PDB entry 3VLC | X-ray diffraction, 4.50 A resolution (low resolution: residue-level contacts below are approximate; hydrogen-bond / salt-bridge calls are withheld) | chains A and E

== Chain A ==
Protein: ATPase GET3
From: Saccharomyces cerevisiae
Notes: EC 3.6.-.-
Chain sequence (354 residues; row label = number of the first residue in the row):
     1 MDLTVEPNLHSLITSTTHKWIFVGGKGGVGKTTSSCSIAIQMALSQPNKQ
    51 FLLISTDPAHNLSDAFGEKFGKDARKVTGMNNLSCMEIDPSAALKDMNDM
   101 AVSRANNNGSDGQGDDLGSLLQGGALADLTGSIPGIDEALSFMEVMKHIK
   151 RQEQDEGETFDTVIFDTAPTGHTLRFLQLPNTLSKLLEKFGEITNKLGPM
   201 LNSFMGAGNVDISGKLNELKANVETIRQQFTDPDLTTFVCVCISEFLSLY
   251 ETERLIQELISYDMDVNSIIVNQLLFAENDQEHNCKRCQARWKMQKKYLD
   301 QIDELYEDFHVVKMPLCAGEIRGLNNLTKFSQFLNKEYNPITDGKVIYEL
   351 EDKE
Not modelled in the structure: 1-2, 100-125, 192-207, 284-288, 352-354
Residues lining bound ligands: ADP (adenosine-5'-diphosphate): Gly25, Gly27, Gly28, Val29, Gly30, Lys31, Thr32, Thr33, Leu247, Asn272, Gln273, Met294, Pro315, Leu316, Cys317, Gly319, Glu320, Ile321, Arg322, Phe330

== Chain E ==
Protein: Golgi to ER traffic protein 1
From: Saccharomyces cerevisiae
Reference sequence: P53192 (GET1_YEAST); residue numbers follow UniProt; this construct covers 21-104
Chain sequence (94 residues; numbered 11 to 104; the number before each row is that of its first residue):
    11 MGSSHHHHHHTNKYHEKWISKFAPGNELSKKYLAKVKERHELKEFNNSIS
    61 AQDNYAKWTKNNRKLDSLDKEINNLKDEIQSENKAFQAHLHKLR
Not modelled in the structure: 11-35, 101-104
Differences from the reference sequence: expression tag (11-20)

== Chain A / chain E interface ==
Contacting residue pairs - 23 pairs, chain A then chain E:
  Phe246(A) - Ala61(E)
  Leu249(A) - Tyr65(E)
  Tyr250(A) - Tyr65(E)
  Tyr250(A) - Trp68(E)
  Glu253(A) - Tyr65(E)
  Glu253(A) - Thr69(E)
  Glu253(A) - Arg73(E)
  Gln257(A) - Arg73(E)
  Met294(A) - Gln62(E)
  Lys297(A) - Gln62(E)
  Lys297(A) - Asp63(E)
  Tyr298(A) - Gln62(E)
  Gln301(A) - Asp63(E)
  Gln301(A) - Asn64(E)
  Gln301(A) - Tyr65(E)
  Gln301(A) - Ala66(E)
  Glu304(A) - Ala66(E)
  Glu304(A) - Lys67(E)
  Glu304(A) - Lys70(E)
  Leu305(A) - Ala66(E)
  Leu305(A) - Lys70(E)
  Leu305(A) - Arg73(E)
  Tyr306(A) - Arg73(E)

== Summary ==
12 residues of chain A face 11 of chain E across their interface. Chain A binds ADP.
Here chain A is ATPase GET3 and chain E is Golgi to ER traffic protein 1, both from Saccharomyces cerevisiae.
Entry 3VLC (Crystal structure of S. cerevisiae Get3 in the semi open conformation in complex with Get1
cytosolic ...) was determined by X-ray diffraction, deposited together with 3B2E.
